PDB entry 3PB0 | X-ray diffraction, 2.00 A resolution | chain A

== Chain A ==
Protein: Dihydrodipicolinate synthase
Organism: thermotoga maritima
Notes: EC 4.2.1.52
UniProtKB: Q9X1K9 (DAPA_THEMA); numbering as in UniProt (aligned over 1-294)
Chain sequence (300 residues; row label = number of the first residue in the row; numbers below 1 keep their minus sign (Gly-5 is residue -5)):
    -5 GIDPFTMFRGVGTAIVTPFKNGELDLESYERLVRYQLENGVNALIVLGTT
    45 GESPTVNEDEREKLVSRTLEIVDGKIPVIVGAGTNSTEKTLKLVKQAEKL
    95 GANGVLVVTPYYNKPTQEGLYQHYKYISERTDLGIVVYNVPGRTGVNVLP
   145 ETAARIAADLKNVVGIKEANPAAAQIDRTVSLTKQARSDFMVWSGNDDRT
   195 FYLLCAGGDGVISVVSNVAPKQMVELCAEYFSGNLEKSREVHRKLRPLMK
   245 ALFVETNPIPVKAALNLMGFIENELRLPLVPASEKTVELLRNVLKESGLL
Differences from the reference sequence: expression tag (-5 to 0); engineered mutation Ala166 (Asp in Q9X1K9), Ala167 (Ile in Q9X1K9), Ala168 (Asp in Q9X1K9)
Swiss-Prot annotation at these positions:
  - active site: Tyr132 (Proton donor/acceptor), Lys161 (Schiff-base intermediate with substrate)
  - binding site (pyruvate): Thr44, Ile206
  - site (Part of a proton relay during catalysis): Thr43, Tyr106

== Summary ==
From UniProt: active-site residues Tyr132 and Lys161 and pyruvate-binding residues Thr44 and Ile206.
Chain A is Dihydrodipicolinate synthase (thermotoga maritima); the structure, Characterisation of the first
monomeric dihydrodipicolinate synthase variant reveals evolutionary insights, was determined by X-ray
diffraction together with 3PB2 from the same study.
